8UCF - chain A; structure by X-ray diffraction, 1.90 A resolution.

# Chain A
Molecule: ATP dependent DNA ligase
From: Palaeococcus pacificus DY20341
Notes: EC 6.5.1.3
UniProt: A0A075LQ94 (A0A075LQ94_9EURY); residues 1-381 here = UniProt positions 1-381
Amino-acid sequence (402 residues; numbered -20 to 381; the number before each row is that of its first residue; numbers below 1 keep their minus sign (Met-20 is residue -20)):
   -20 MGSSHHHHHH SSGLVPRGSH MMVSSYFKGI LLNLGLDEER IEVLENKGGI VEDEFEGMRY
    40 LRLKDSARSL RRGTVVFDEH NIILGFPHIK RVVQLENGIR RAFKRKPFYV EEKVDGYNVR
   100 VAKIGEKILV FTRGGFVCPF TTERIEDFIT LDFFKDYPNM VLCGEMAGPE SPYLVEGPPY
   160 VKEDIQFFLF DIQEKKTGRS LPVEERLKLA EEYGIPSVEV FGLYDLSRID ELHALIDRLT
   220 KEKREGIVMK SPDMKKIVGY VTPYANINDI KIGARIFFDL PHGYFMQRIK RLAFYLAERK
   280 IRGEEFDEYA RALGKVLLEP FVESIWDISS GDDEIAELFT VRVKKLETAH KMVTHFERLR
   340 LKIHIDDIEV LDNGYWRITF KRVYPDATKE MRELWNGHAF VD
Disordered / not traced: -20 to 0
Differences from the reference sequence: initiating methionine (-20); expression tag (-19 to 0); engineered mutation Gly238 (Lys in A0A075LQ94)
Metal / ion sites: Mg2+: Asp94, Glu155, Asp248

# In short
The Mg2+ site is built by Asp94, Glu155 and Asp248.
Chain A is ATP dependent DNA ligase (Palaeococcus pacificus DY20341); the structure, Thermophilic RNA Ligase
from Palaeococcus pacificus K238G, was determined by X-ray diffraction together with 8UCE, 8UCG, 8UCH and 8UCI
from the same study.
